9F0H - chains J and Z of the 11 polymer chains in the assembly; structure by electron microscopy, 1.80 A resolution.

[Chain J]
Protein: Carboxysome shell protein CsoS1C
Organism: Halothiobacillus neapolitanus
Reference sequence: P45688 (CSOSC_HALNC); residues 1-98 here = UniProt positions 1-98
Amino-acid sequence (98 residues; row label = number of the first residue in the row):
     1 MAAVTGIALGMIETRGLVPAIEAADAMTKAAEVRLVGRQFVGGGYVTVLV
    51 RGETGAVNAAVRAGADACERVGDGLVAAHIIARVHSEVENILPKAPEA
Not modelled in the structure: 1-3, 98

[Chain Z]
Protein: Carboxysome assembly protein CsoS2B
Organism: Halothiobacillus neapolitanus
Reference sequence: O85041 (CSOS2_HALNC); residues 592-869 here = UniProt positions 592-869
Amino-acid sequence (279 residues; each row starts with the number of its first residue):
   591 MPFCTSTPEPEAQSTEQSLTCEGQIISGTSVDASDLVTGNEIGEQQLISG
   641 DAYVGAQQTGCLPTSPRFNQTGNVQSMGFKNTNQPEQNFAPGEVMPTDFS
   691 IQTPARSAQNRITGNDIAPSGRITGPGMLATGLITGTPEFRHAARELVGS
   741 PQPMAMAMANRNKAAQAPVVQPEVVATQEKPELVCAPRSDQMDRVSGEGK
   791 ERCHITGDDWSVNKHITGTAGQWASGRNPSMRGNARVVETSAFANRNVPK
   841 PEKPGSKITGSSGNDTQGSLITYSGGARG
Not modelled in the structure: 591-772, 825-828
Differences from the reference sequence: initiating methionine (591)
Disulfide bonds: C775-C793

[Interface between chain J and chain Z]
Contacting residue pairs - 25 pairs, chain J then chain Z:
  A30(J) - D798(Z)
  G55(J) - W800(Z)
  N58(J) - W800(Z)  hydrogen bond (side chain-backbone)
  A59(J) - D798(Z)
  A59(J) - D799(Z)
  V61(J) - I806(Z)  hydrophobic
  R62(J) - G797(Z)  hydrogen bond (side chain-backbone)
  R62(J) - D798(Z)
  R62(J) - D799(Z)  salt bridge
  R62(J) - S801(Z)  hydrogen bond (side chain-backbone)
  R62(J) - N803(Z)
  D66(J) - N803(Z)
  E69(J) - H805(Z)  salt bridge
  A78(J) - H805(Z)
  A78(J) - I806(Z)
  A78(J) - T807(Z)  hydrogen bond (backbone-backbone)
  H79(J) - T807(Z)  hydrogen bond
  H79(J) - G808(Z)
  H79(J) - W813(Z)
  I80(J) - I806(Z)  hydrophobic
  I80(J) - T807(Z)  hydrogen bond (backbone-backbone)
  I80(J) - G808(Z)
  I80(J) - T809(Z)  hydrogen bond (backbone-side chain)
  I81(J) - T809(Z)
  A82(J) - T809(Z)
Also at the interface, not in a pair above, chain J (15 interface residues in all): A65, L75
Also at the interface, not in a pair above, chain Z (13 interface residues in all): V802

[In short]
Chain J and chain Z form an interface of 15 and 13 residues respectively; the contacts include 7 hydrogen
bonds and 2 salt bridges. Polar contacts include R62(J)-D799(Z), E69(J)-H805(Z) and N58(J)-W800(Z).
Chain J is Carboxysome shell protein CsoS1C and chain Z is Carboxysome assembly protein CsoS2B, both from
Halothiobacillus neapolitanus; the structure, cryo-EM structure of carboxysomal mini-shell icosahedral
assembly from co-expression of CsoS1C, CsoS4A, and CsoS2-C (T = ..., was determined by electron microscopy,
deposited together with 8YVE, 8YVF and 8YVI.
